5C5Q - chains A and C; structure by X-ray diffraction, 2.00 A resolution.

# Chain A
Molecule: Tankyrase-2
From: Homo sapiens
Notes: EC 2.4.2.30
UniProt: Q9H2K2 (TNKS2_HUMAN); residues 946-1113 here = UniProt positions 946-1113
Chain sequence (191 residues; row label = number of the first residue in the row):
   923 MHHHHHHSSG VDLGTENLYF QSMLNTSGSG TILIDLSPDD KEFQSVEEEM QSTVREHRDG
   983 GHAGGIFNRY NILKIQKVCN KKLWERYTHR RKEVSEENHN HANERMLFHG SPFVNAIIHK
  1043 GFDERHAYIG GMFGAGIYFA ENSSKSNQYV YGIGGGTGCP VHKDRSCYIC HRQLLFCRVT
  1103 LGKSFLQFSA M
Disordered / not traced: 923-951, 1113
Sequence notes: initiating methionine (923); expression tag (924-945)
Metal / ion sites: Zn2+: Cys1081, His1084, Cys1089, Cys1092
Ligand contacts: G9W ((3R)-10-methyl-3-(propan-2-yl)-1,3,4,5-tetrahydro-6H-pyrano[4,3-c]isoquinolin-6-one): Phe1030, His1031, Gly1032, Ser1033, Pro1034, Phe1035, His1048, Ala1049, Tyr1050, Tyr1060, Phe1061, Ala1062, Lys1067, Ser1068, Tyr1071, Ile1075
Swiss-Prot annotation at these positions:
  - binding site (Zn(2+)): Cys1081, His1084, Cys1089, Cys1092
  - mutagenesis: Met1054 (M1054V: Loss of activity)

# Chain C
Molecule: Tankyrase-2
From: Homo sapiens
Notes: EC 2.4.2.30
UniProt: Q9H2K2 (TNKS2_HUMAN); residues 1114-1162 here = UniProt positions 1114-1162
Chain sequence (49 residues; numbered 1114 to 1162; the number before each row is that of its first residue):
  1114 KMAHSPPGHH SVTGRPSVNG LALAEYVIYR GEQAYPEYLI TYQIMRPEG
Disordered / not traced: 1114-1115, 1162

# How chain A and chain C interact
Contacting residue pairs (143; chain A residue first):
  Glu964(A) - Tyr1151(C)  hydrogen bond
  Val968(A) - Tyr1151(C)
  Val968(A) - Ile1153(C)  hydrophobic
  Met972(A) - Tyr1155(C)  hydrophobic
  Arg977(A) - Leu1134(C)
  Arg977(A) - Ala1135(C)
  Arg980(A) - Val1131(C)
  Gly986(A) - Ile1157(C)
  Ile988(A) - Met1158(C)
  Ile988(A) - Pro1160(C)
  Phe989(A) - Ile1157(C)  hydrophobic
  Phe989(A) - Met1158(C)
  Asn990(A) - Pro1160(C)
  Arg991(A) - Met1158(C)  hydrogen bond (backbone-backbone)
  Tyr992(A) - Tyr1155(C)  hydrophobic
  Tyr992(A) - Gln1156(C)
  Tyr992(A) - Met1158(C)
  Asn993(A) - Tyr1155(C)
  Asn993(A) - Gln1156(C)  hydrogen bond (backbone-backbone)
  Asn993(A) - Met1158(C)
  Ile994(A) - Thr1154(C)
  Ile994(A) - Tyr1155(C)  hydrophobic
  Leu995(A) - Thr1154(C)  hydrogen bond (backbone-backbone)
  Lys996(A) - Leu1152(C)
  Lys996(A) - Ile1153(C)
  Lys996(A) - Thr1154(C)  hydrogen bond (backbone-backbone)
  Ile997(A) - Leu1152(C)
  Gln998(A) - Tyr1151(C)
  Gln998(A) - Leu1152(C)  hydrogen bond (backbone-backbone)
  Lys999(A) - Glu1150(C)
  Val1000(A) - Tyr1148(C)  hydrogen bond (backbone-side chain)
  Val1000(A) - Pro1149(C)
  Val1000(A) - Glu1150(C)  hydrogen bond (backbone-backbone)
  Val1000(A) - Leu1152(C)
  Cys1001(A) - Tyr1148(C)
  Asn1002(A) - Tyr1148(C)  hydrogen bond (backbone-side chain)
  Leu1005(A) - Tyr1148(C)
  Trp1006(A) - Tyr1148(C)
  Arg1008(A) - Glu1145(C)
  Tyr1009(A) - Glu1145(C)
  Tyr1009(A) - Gln1146(C)
  Tyr1009(A) - Ala1147(C)
  Tyr1009(A) - Tyr1148(C)  hydrophobic
  Arg1012(A) - Arg1143(C)
  Arg1012(A) - Glu1145(C)
  Arg1012(A) - Gln1146(C)  hydrogen bond
  Val1016(A) - His1123(C)
  Glu1019(A) - His1123(C)  salt bridge
  Arg1027(A) - Tyr1139(C)  hydrogen bond
  Leu1029(A) - Tyr1139(C)  hydrophobic
  Val1036(A) - Leu1152(C)  hydrophobic
  Phe1044(A) - Gly1144(C)
  Phe1044(A) - Ala1147(C)  hydrophobic
  Phe1055(A) - Gly1127(C)
  Phe1055(A) - Val1140(C)  hydrophobic
  Phe1055(A) - Tyr1142(C)  hydrogen bond (backbone-side chain)
  Ala1057(A) - Ala1116(C)  hydrogen bond (backbone-backbone)
  Ala1057(A) - Tyr1142(C)
  Gly1058(A) - Val1140(C)
  Gly1058(A) - Ile1141(C)
  Gly1058(A) - Tyr1142(C)
  Ile1059(A) - Tyr1139(C)
  Ile1059(A) - Val1140(C)
  Ile1059(A) - Ile1141(C)  hydrogen bond (backbone-backbone)
  Ile1059(A) - Gly1144(C)
  Tyr1060(A) - Tyr1139(C)
  Tyr1060(A) - Val1140(C)  hydrophobic
  Phe1061(A) - Glu1138(C)
  Phe1061(A) - Tyr1139(C)  hydrogen bond (backbone-backbone)
  Phe1061(A) - Ile1141(C)  hydrophobic
  Phe1061(A) - Ala1147(C)  hydrophobic
  Glu1063(A) - Leu1136(C)
  Glu1063(A) - Ala1137(C)  hydrogen bond (side chain-backbone)
  Glu1063(A) - Tyr1139(C)  hydrogen bond
  Asn1064(A) - Ala1135(C)
  Asn1064(A) - Leu1136(C)  hydrogen bond (side chain-backbone)
  Lys1067(A) - Glu1138(C)
  Asn1069(A) - Tyr1155(C)  hydrogen bond
  Asn1069(A) - Ile1157(C)
  Val1072(A) - Tyr1155(C)
  Ser1088(A) - Ile1157(C)
  Cys1089(A) - Ile1157(C)
  Tyr1090(A) - Gln1156(C)
  Tyr1090(A) - Ile1157(C)
  Tyr1090(A) - Met1158(C)
  Tyr1090(A) - Arg1159(C)
  Ile1091(A) - Gln1156(C)  hydrogen bond (backbone-side chain)
  Cys1092(A) - Gln1156(C)
  His1093(A) - Tyr1155(C)
  His1093(A) - Gln1156(C)
  Arg1094(A) - Ile1153(C)
  Arg1094(A) - Thr1154(C)
  Arg1094(A) - Tyr1155(C)  hydrogen bond (backbone-backbone)
  Arg1094(A) - Ile1157(C)
  Gln1095(A) - Leu1152(C)
  Gln1095(A) - Ile1153(C)
  Gln1095(A) - Thr1154(C)  hydrogen bond
  Gln1095(A) - Tyr1155(C)
  Leu1096(A) - Tyr1151(C)
  Leu1096(A) - Leu1152(C)
  Leu1096(A) - Ile1153(C)  hydrogen bond (backbone-backbone)
  Leu1096(A) - Tyr1155(C)
  Leu1097(A) - Tyr1151(C)
  Leu1097(A) - Leu1152(C)  hydrophobic
  Phe1098(A) - Glu1150(C)  hydrogen bond (backbone-backbone)
  Phe1098(A) - Tyr1151(C)  hydrogen bond (backbone-backbone)
  Cys1099(A) - Tyr1148(C)
  Cys1099(A) - Pro1149(C)  hydrophobic
  Arg1100(A) - Gln1146(C)
  Arg1100(A) - Ala1147(C)
  Arg1100(A) - Tyr1148(C)  hydrogen bond (backbone-backbone)
  Arg1100(A) - Glu1150(C)  salt bridge
  Val1101(A) - Ile1141(C)  hydrophobic
  Val1101(A) - Gln1146(C)
  Thr1102(A) - Ile1141(C)
  Thr1102(A) - Gln1146(C)  hydrogen bond (backbone-backbone)
  Leu1103(A) - His1123(C)
  Leu1103(A) - Ser1124(C)  hydrogen bond (backbone-side chain)
  Leu1103(A) - Tyr1139(C)  hydrophobic
  Gly1104(A) - His1123(C)
  Lys1105(A) - Gly1121(C)
  Lys1105(A) - His1122(C)
  Lys1105(A) - His1123(C)  hydrogen bond (backbone-backbone)
  Lys1105(A) - Ser1124(C)
  Ser1106(A) - His1122(C)
  Ser1106(A) - Ser1124(C)  hydrogen bond
  Ser1106(A) - Val1125(C)
  Ser1106(A) - Thr1126(C)  hydrogen bond
  Phe1107(A) - Pro1119(C)  hydrophobic
  Phe1107(A) - His1122(C)
  Phe1107(A) - Ser1124(C)  hydrogen bond (backbone-backbone)
  Phe1107(A) - Val1125(C)
  Phe1107(A) - Thr1126(C)  hydrogen bond (backbone-backbone)
  Leu1108(A) - Thr1126(C)
  Gln1109(A) - Thr1126(C)  hydrogen bond (backbone-backbone)
  Gln1109(A) - Gly1127(C)
  Gln1109(A) - Arg1128(C)  hydrogen bond (backbone-backbone)
  Phe1110(A) - Arg1128(C)
  Ser1111(A) - Arg1128(C)  hydrogen bond (backbone-backbone)
  Ser1111(A) - Pro1129(C)
  Ser1111(A) - Ser1130(C)  hydrogen bond (backbone-backbone)
  Ala1112(A) - Ser1130(C)
  Ala1112(A) - Val1131(C)  hydrophobic
Interface residues without a listed pair, chain A (80 interface residues in all): Leu955, Leu958, Thr975, Gly987, Asn1020, Met1028, Phe1030, Ile1039, Ile1040, Asp1045, Gly1056, Ala1062
Interface residues without a listed pair, chain C (42 interface residues in all): Asn1132, Glu1161

# Summary
Chain A and chain C form an interface of 80 and 42 residues respectively, with 37 hydrogen bonds and 2 salt
bridges. Polar pairs include Glu1019(A)-His1123(C), Arg1100(A)-Glu1150(C) and Glu964(A)-Tyr1151(C). Ligands of
chain A: compound G9W.
Here chain A is Tankyrase-2 and chain C is Tankyrase-2, both from Homo sapiens. Entry 5C5Q (Crystal structure
of human tankyrase-2 in complex with a pyranopyridone inhibitor) was determined by X-ray diffraction (same
publication as 5C5P and 5C5R).
